6XO2 - chain A; structure by X-ray diffraction, 1.60 A resolution.

Chain A:
Molecule: Beta-cyanoalanine synthase
Source organism: Tetranychus urticae
UniProtKB: T1KF23 (T1KF23_TETUR); numbering as in UniProt (aligned over 1-320)
Sequence (322 residues; numbered -1 to 320; the number before each row is that of its first residue; numbers below 1 keep their minus sign (Gln-1 is residue -1)):
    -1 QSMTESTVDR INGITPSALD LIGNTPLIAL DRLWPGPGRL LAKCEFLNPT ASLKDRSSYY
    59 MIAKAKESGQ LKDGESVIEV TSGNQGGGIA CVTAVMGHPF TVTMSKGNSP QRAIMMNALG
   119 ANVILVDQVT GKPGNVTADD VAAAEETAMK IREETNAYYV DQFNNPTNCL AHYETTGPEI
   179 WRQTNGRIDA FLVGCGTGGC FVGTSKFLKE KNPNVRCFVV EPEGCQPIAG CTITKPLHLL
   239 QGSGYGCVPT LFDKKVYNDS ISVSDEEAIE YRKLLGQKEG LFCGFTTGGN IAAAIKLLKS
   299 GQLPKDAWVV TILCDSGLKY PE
Unresolved in the structure: 223-224, 231-255, 320
Covalently attached groups: pyridoxal phosphate (PLP) linked to Lys52
Construct notes: expression tag (-1 to 0)

Summary:
Chain A is Beta-cyanoalanine synthase (Tetranychus urticae); the structure, Structural Characterization of
Beta Cyanoalanine Synthase from Tetranychus Urticae (two-spotted spider mite), was determined by X-ray
diffraction, deposited together with 7MFJ.
